Entry 8FYC (electron microscopy, 4.10 A resolution (low resolution: residue-level contacts below are approximate; hydrogen-bond / salt-bridge calls are withheld)); this record covers chains F and G of the 11 polymer chains in the assembly.

[Chain F]
Name: Cas1
Amino-acid sequence (311 residues; each row starts with the number of its first residue):
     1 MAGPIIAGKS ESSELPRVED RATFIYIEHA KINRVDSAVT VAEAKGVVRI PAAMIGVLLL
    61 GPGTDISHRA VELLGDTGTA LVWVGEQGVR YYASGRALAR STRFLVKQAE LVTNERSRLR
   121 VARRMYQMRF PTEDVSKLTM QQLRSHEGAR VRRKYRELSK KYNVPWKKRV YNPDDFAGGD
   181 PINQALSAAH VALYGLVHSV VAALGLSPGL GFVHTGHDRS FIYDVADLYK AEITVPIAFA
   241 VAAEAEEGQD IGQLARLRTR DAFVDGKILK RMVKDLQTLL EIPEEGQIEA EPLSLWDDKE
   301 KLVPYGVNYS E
Unresolved in the structure: 131-181, 283-311

[Chain G]
Molecule: 57-nt DNA strand
Sequence (57 nucleotides; each row starts with the number of its first residue):
     1 AGATTGAGAC CAGGTCTCCG TTTCATGAGT CTTTCCCGCA CGAGCGGGGG TGATCCC

[Interface between chain F and chain G]
Pairs across the interface (5):
  Ile6(F) with DT26(G)
  Lys9(F) with DA25(G)
  Arg17(F) with DA40(G)
  Arg69(F) with DC24(G)
  Lys270(F) with DC41(G)

[In short]
The chain F/chain G interface involves 5 residues from each chain.
Here chain F is Cas1 and chain G is a 57-nt DNA strand. Entry 8FYC (Cryo-EM structure of
Cas1:Cas2-DEDDh:half-site integration complex linear CRISPR repeat conformation) was determined by electron
microscopy (same publication as 8FY9, 8FYA, 8FYB and 8FYD).
